Entry 2V1D (X-ray diffraction, 3.10 A resolution); this record covers chains A and B of the 3 polymer chains in the assembly.

== Chain A ==
Molecule: Lysine-specific histone demethylase 1
From: Homo sapiens
Notes: EC 1.-.-.-
Reference sequence: O60341 (KDM1_HUMAN); residue numbers follow UniProt; this construct covers 123-852
Chain sequence (730 residues; row label = number of the first residue in the row):
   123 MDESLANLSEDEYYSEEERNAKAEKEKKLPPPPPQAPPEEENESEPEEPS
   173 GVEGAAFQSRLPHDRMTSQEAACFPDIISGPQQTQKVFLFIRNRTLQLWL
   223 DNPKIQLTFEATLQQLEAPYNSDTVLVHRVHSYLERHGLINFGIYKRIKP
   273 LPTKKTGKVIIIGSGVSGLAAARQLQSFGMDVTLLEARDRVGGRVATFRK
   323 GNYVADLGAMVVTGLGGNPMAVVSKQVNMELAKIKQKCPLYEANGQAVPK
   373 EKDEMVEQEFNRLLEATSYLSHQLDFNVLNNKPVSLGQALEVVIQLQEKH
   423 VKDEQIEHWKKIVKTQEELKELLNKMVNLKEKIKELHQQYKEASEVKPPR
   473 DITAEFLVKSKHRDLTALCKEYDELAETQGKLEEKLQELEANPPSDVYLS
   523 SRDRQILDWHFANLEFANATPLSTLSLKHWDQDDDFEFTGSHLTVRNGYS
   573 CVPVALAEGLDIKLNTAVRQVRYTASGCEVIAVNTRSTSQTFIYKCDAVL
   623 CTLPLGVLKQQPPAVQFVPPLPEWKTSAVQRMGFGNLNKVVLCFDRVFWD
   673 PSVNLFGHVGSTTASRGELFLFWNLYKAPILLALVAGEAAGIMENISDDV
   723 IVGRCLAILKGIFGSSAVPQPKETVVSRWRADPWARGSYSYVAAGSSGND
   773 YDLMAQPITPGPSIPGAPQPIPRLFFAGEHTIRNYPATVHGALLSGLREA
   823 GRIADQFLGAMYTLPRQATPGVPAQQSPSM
Disordered / not traced: 123-170, 837-852
Small-molecule neighbours: FAD (flavin-adenine dinucleotide): Ile284, Gly285, Ser286, Gly287, Val288, Ser289, Gly290, Leu307, Glu308, Ala309, Arg310, Gly314, Gly315, Arg316, Val317, Leu329, Gly330, Ala331, Met332, Val333, Thr588, Ala589, Val590, Thr624, Leu625, Pro626, Val629, Val637, Leu659, Lys661, Trp751, Trp756, Ser760, Tyr761, Gly800, Glu801, Ala809, Thr810, Val811, His812, Ala814

== Chain B ==
Molecule: Rest corepressor 1
From: Homo sapiens
Notes: fragment: 305-482
Reference sequence: Q9UKL0 (RCOR1_HUMAN); residues 305-482 here = UniProt positions 305-482
Chain sequence (178 residues; each row starts with the number of its first residue):
   305 RAKRKPPKGMFLSQEDVEAVSANATAATTVLRQLDMELVSVKRQIQNIKQ
   355 TNSALKEKLDGGIEPYRLPEVIQKCNARWTTEEQLLAVQAIRKYGRDFQA
   405 ISDVIGNKSVVQVKNFFVNYRRRFNIDEVLQEWEAEHGKEETNGPSNQKP
   455 VKSPDNSIKMPEEEDEAPVLDVRYASAS
Disordered / not traced: 305-307, 441-482

== Interface between chain A and chain B ==
Pairs across the interface (83):
  Arg384(A) with Pro311(B); Lys312(B), hydrogen bond (side chain-backbone); Gly313(B); Met314(B)
  Glu387(A) with Pro311(B)
  Tyr391(A) with Lys309(B); Pro310(B); Leu316(B), hydrophobic
  Gln395(A) with Arg308(B)
  Leu396(A) with Leu316(B); Val321(B), hydrophobic
  Gln417(A) with Val324(B); Ala331(B)
  Leu418(A) with Phe315(B); Val321(B); Val324(B), hydrophobic
  Gln419(A) with Gly313(B); Met314(B); Phe315(B)
  Lys421(A) with Asp320(B), salt bridge; Leu335(B)
  His422(A) with Phe315(B)
  Lys424(A) with Leu338(B); Asp339(B), salt bridge
  Asp425(A) with Leu338(B)
  Gln427(A) with Leu342(B)
  Ile428(A) with Leu338(B); Glu341(B)
  Trp431(A) with Leu342(B); Val345(B); Lys346(B); Ile349(B)
  Ile434(A) with Ile349(B), hydrophobic
  Val435(A) with Ile349(B), hydrophobic
  Gln438(A) with Ile352(B); Lys353(B); Asn356(B), hydrogen bond (backbone-side chain)
  Glu439(A) with Ile352(B)
  Leu441(A) with Asn356(B)
  Lys442(A) with Thr355(B); Asn356(B)
  Leu445(A) with Asn356(B); Leu359(B), hydrophobic; Lys360(B)
  Asn446(A) with Leu359(B)
  Met448(A) with Leu363(B), hydrophobic
  Val449(A) with Lys362(B); Leu363(B)
  Lys452(A) with Lys362(B), hydrogen bond (side chain-backbone); Asp364(B), hydrogen bond (side chain-backbone); Gly366(B)
  Ile455(A) with Tyr370(B), hydrophobic
  Lys456(A) with Tyr370(B)
  His459(A) with Pro369(B); Tyr370(B); Leu372(B)
  Tyr462(A) with Leu372(B), hydrophobic
  Ile474(A) with Leu389(B), hydrophobic; Gln393(B)
  Thr475(A) with Gln393(B)
  Phe478(A) with Leu390(B); Gln393(B); Ala394(B)
  Lys481(A) with Val408(B)
  Ser482(A) with Lys397(B); Tyr398(B)
  His484(A) with Leu372(B)
  Arg485(A) with Tyr398(B), hydrogen bond; Ala404(B); Asp407(B); Val408(B)
  Asp486(A) with Lys397(B), salt bridge; Tyr398(B), hydrogen bond
  Leu487(A) with Tyr370(B); Leu372(B), hydrophobic
  Cys491(A) with Ile367(B), hydrophobic
  Tyr494(A) with Leu363(B); Gly366(B); Ile367(B), hydrophobic
  Asp495(A) with Ile367(B); Arg371(B), salt bridge
  Glu505(A) with Lys360(B)
  Glu512(A) with Lys353(B), salt bridge
Other interface residues (no listed pair), chain A (53 interface residues in all): Leu385, Ala388, Leu392, Phe398, Leu401, Glu420, Lys432, Glu477, Gln501
Other interface residues (no listed pair), chain B (52 interface residues in all): Gln318, Ser325, Val334, Gln348, Val375, Glu386, Asp401

== Overview ==
53 residues of chain A and 52 residues of chain B are in contact; the contacts include 6 hydrogen bonds and 5
salt bridges. Among the polar pairs are Lys421(A)-Asp320(B), Lys424(A)-Asp339(B) and Asp486(A)-Lys397(B).
Chain A binds flavin-adenine dinucleotide.
Here chain A is Lysine-specific histone demethylase 1 and chain B is Rest corepressor 1, both from Homo
sapiens. Entry 2V1D (Structural basis of LSD1-CoREST selectivity in histone H3 recognition) was determined by
X-ray diffraction.
